Entry 2H4Y (X-ray diffraction, 1.90 A resolution); this record covers chains B and C of the 3 polymer chains in the assembly.

# Chain B
Molecule: Caspase-1
Organism: Homo sapiens
Notes: EC 3.4.22.36; fragment: p10 subunit, residues 317-404
Reference sequence: P29466 (CASP1_HUMAN); numbering as in UniProt (aligned over 317-404)
Chain sequence (88 residues; numbered 317 to 404; the number before each row is that of its first residue):
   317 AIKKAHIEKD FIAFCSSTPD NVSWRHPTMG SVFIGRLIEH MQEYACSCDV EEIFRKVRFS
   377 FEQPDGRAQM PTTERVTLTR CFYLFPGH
Disordered / not traced: 317
UniProt features mapped onto this chain:
  - mutagenesis: I318 to K320 (Abolished ability to cleave IL18), I318 (I318N: Mediates autoprocessing but is unable to interact with Gasdermin-D (GSDMD) and mediate its cleavage), K320 (K320A: Abolishes cleavage of Gasdermin-D (GSDMD))
Reported in the primary citation:
  - mutagenesis - S332A (4-fold), S333A (2-fold or less), T334A (2-fold or less), D336A (2-fold or less), N337A (2-fold or less), S339A (7-fold), E390A (130-fold): decreased catalytic activity
  - allosteric site: S332, S339, E390

# Chain C
Molecule: N-[(benzyloxy)carbonyl]-L-valyl-N-[(2S)-1-carboxy-4-fluoro-3-oxobutan-2-yl]-L-alaninamide
Chain sequence (5 residues; numbered 1 to 5; the number before each row is that of its first residue):
     1 XVADX
Modified positions: PHQ (benzyl chlorocarbonate) at position 1; CF0 (fluoromethane) at position 5

# Chain B / chain C interface
Pairs across the interface (14):
  V338(B) with A3(C), hydrophobic
  S339(B) with A3(C); D4(C), hydrogen bond (backbone-backbone)
  W340(B) with PHQ_1(C); V2(C); A3(C)
  R341(B) with PHQ_1(C); V2(C), hydrogen bond (backbone-backbone); D4(C), salt bridge
  H342(B) with PHQ_1(C)
  P343(B) with PHQ_1(C)
  S347(B) with D4(C)
  V348(B) with PHQ_1(C)
  R383(B) with PHQ_1(C)

# In short
9 residues of chain B face 4 of chain C across their interface, with 2 hydrogen bonds and 1 salt bridge. Polar
pairs include R341(B)-D4(C), S339(B)-D4(C) and R341(B)-V2(C). From the paper: S332A, S333A and T334A of chain
B, among others, reduce catalytic activity; an allosteric site at S332(B), S339(B) and E390(B); 7
substitutions were tested in all.
Chain B is Caspase-1 (Homo sapiens) and chain C is
N-[(benzyloxy)carbonyl]-L-valyl-N-[(2S)-1-carboxy-4-fluoro-3-oxobutan-2-yl]-L-alaninamide; the structure,
Crystal structure of human caspase-1 (Arg286->Lys) in complex with
3-[2-(2-benzyloxycarbonylamino-3-methyl-butyrylamino)-propionylamino]-4-oxo-pentanoic acid (z-VAD-FMK), was
determined by X-ray diffraction, deposited together with 2H4W, 2H51 and 2H54.
